7EVY - chains A and B of the 5 polymer chains in the assembly; structure by electron microscopy, 2.98 A resolution.

Chain A:
Name: Guanine nucleotide-binding protein G(i) subunit alpha-1
Organism: Homo sapiens
UniProtKB: P63096 (GNAI1_HUMAN); residues 1-354 here = UniProt positions 1-354
Chain sequence (354 residues; numbered 1 to 354; the number before each row is that of its first residue):
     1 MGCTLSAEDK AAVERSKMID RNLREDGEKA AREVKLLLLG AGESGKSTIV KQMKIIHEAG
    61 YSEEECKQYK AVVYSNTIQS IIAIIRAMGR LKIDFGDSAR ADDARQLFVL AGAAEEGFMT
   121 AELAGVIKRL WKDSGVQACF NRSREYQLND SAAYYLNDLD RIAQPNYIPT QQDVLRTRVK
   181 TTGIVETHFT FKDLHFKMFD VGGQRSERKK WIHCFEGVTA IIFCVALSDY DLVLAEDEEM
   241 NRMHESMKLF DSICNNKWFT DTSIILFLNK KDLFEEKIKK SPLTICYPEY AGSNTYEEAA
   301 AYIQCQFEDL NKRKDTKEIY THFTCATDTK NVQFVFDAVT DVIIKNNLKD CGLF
Unresolved in the structure: 1-2, 58-181
Curated features (UniProtKB/Swiss-Prot):
  - region: Lys35 to Thr48 (G1 motif), Asp173 to Thr181 (G2 motif), Phe196 to Arg205 (G3 motif), Ile265 to Asp272 (G4 motif), Thr324 to Thr329 (G5 motif)
  - binding site (GTP): Glu43 to Thr48, Ser151, Leu175 to Thr181, Asp200 to Gln204, Asn269 to Asp272, Ala326
  - binding site (Mg(2+)): Ser47, Thr181
  - modified residue: Arg178 (ADP-ribosylarginine), Gln204 (Deamidated glutamine), Cys351 (ADP-ribosylcysteine)
  - lipidation: Gly2 (N-myristoyl glycine), Cys3 (S-palmitoyl cysteine)

Chain B:
Name: Guanine nucleotide-binding protein G(I)/G(S)/G(T) subunit beta-1
Organism: Homo sapiens
UniProtKB: P62873 (GBB1_HUMAN); residue numbers follow UniProt; this construct covers 2-340
Chain sequence (356 residues; row label = number of the first residue in the row; numbers below 1 keep their minus sign (Met-15 is residue -15)):
   -15 MHHHHLEVLF QGPGSSGSEL DQLRQEAEQL KNQIRDARKA CADATLSQIT NNIDPVGRIQ
    45 MRTRRTLRGH LAKIYAMHWG TDSRLLVSAS QDGKLIIWDS YTTNKVHAIP LRSSWVMTCA
   105 YAPSGNYVAC GGLDNICSIY NLKTREGNVR VSRELAGHTG YLSCCRFLDD NQIVTSSGDT
   165 TCALWDIETG QQTTTFTGHT GDVMSLSLAP DTRLFVSGAC DASAKLWDVR EGMCRQTFTG
   225 HESDINAICF FPNGNAFATG SDDATCRLFD LRADQELMTY SHDNIICGIT SVSFSKSGRL
   285 LLAGYDDFNC NVWDALKADR AGVLAGHDNR VSCLGVTDDG MAVATGSWDS FLKIWN
Unresolved in the structure: -15 to 0
Differences from the reference sequence: initiating methionine (-15); expression tag (-14 to 1)
Curated features (UniProtKB/Swiss-Prot):
  - modified residue: Ser2 (N-acetylserine), His266 (Phosphohistidine)

How chain A and chain B interact:
Residue-residue contacts (32):
  Arg15(A) - Val90(B)  hydrogen bond (side chain-backbone)
  Ser16(A) - Asn88(B)
  Ser16(A) - Lys89(B)  hydrogen bond (side chain-backbone)
  Ile19(A) - Lys89(B)
  Ile19(A) - Ala92(B)  hydrophobic
  Leu23(A) - Leu55(B)
  Leu23(A) - Lys78(B)
  Leu23(A) - Ile80(B)  hydrophobic
  Gly27(A) - Leu55(B)
  Thr182(A) - Asp118(B)
  Gly183(A) - Asn119(B)
  Ile184(A) - Trp99(B)
  Glu186(A) - Trp99(B)  hydrogen bond
  Phe199(A) - Trp99(B)  hydrophobic
  Gln204(A) - Leu117(B)
  Gln204(A) - Tyr145(B)
  Ser206(A) - Tyr145(B)
  Ser206(A) - Gly162(B)  hydrogen bond (side chain-backbone)
  Glu207(A) - Asp186(B)  hydrogen bond (backbone-side chain)
  Glu207(A) - Cys204(B)
  Lys210(A) - Tyr145(B)
  Lys210(A) - Met188(B)
  Lys210(A) - Cys204(B)
  Lys210(A) - Asp228(B)  salt bridge
  Lys210(A) - Asp246(B)  salt bridge
  Trp211(A) - Leu117(B)  hydrophobic
  His213(A) - Tyr59(B)  hydrogen bond
  Cys214(A) - Tyr59(B)
  Cys214(A) - Trp99(B)
  Phe215(A) - Trp99(B)  hydrophobic
  Glu216(A) - Lys57(B)  salt bridge
  Trp258(A) - Arg314(B)
Also at the interface, not in a pair above, chain A (23 interface residues in all): Val13, Asp20, Asp26
Also at the interface, not in a pair above, chain B (29 interface residues in all): Gly53, Gln75, His91, Gly131, Gly144, Asp163, Asn230, Trp332

Summary:
The interface between chain A and chain B involves 23 residues on one side and 29 on the other, with 6
hydrogen bonds and 3 salt bridges. Polar pairs include Lys210(A)-Asp228(B), Lys210(A)-Asp246(B) and
Glu216(A)-Lys57(B).
Here chain A is Guanine nucleotide-binding protein G(i) subunit alpha-1 and chain B is Guanine
nucleotide-binding protein G(I)/G(S)/G(T) subunit beta-1, both from Homo sapiens. Entry 7EVY (Cryo-EM
structure of siponimod -bound Sphingosine-1-phosphate receptor 1 in complex with Gi protein) was determined by
electron microscopy (same publication as 7EVZ, 7EW0, 7EW1 and 7EW7).
